PDB entry 7UX5 | X-ray diffraction, 3.35 A resolution | chains A and B

== Chain A ==
Protein: Programmed cell death 1 ligand 1
Organism: Homo sapiens
UniProtKB: Q9NZQ7 (PD1L1_HUMAN); numbering as in UniProt (aligned over 18-134)
Sequence (129 residues; row label = number of the first residue in the row):
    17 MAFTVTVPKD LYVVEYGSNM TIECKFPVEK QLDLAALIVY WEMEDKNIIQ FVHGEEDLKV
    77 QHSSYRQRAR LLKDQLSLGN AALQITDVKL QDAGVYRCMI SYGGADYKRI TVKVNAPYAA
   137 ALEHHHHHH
Unresolved in the structure: 17, 134-145
Disulfides: C40-C114
Sequence notes: initiating methionine (17); expression tag (135-145)
UniProt features mapped onto this chain:
  - glycosylation: N35 (N-linked (GlcNAc...) asparagine)

== Chain B ==
Protein: Helicon FP28136
Sequence (17 residues; row label = number of the first residue in the row):
     1 DPALWQCVFA ARYCYEE
Covalent attachments: N,N'-(1,4-phenylene)diacetamide (WHL) linked to C7, C14
Small-molecule neighbours: N,N'-(1,4-phenylene)diacetamide (WHL): Q6, A10, A11

== Chain A / chain B interface ==
Contacting residue pairs (27; chain A residue first):
  I54(A) with P2(B), hydrophobic
  Y56(A) with P2(B); W5(B), hydrophobic; Q6(B); F9(B), hydrophobic
  W57(A) with F9(B)
  E58(A) with R12(B), salt bridge
  E60(A) with R12(B)
  D61(A) with R12(B)
  K62(A) with R12(B)
  N63(A) with F9(B), hydrogen bond (side chain-backbone); R12(B), hydrogen bond; Y13(B)
  I65(A) with F9(B)
  Q66(A) with Q6(B); F9(B)
  K75(A) with Y13(B)
  V76(A) with Y13(B), hydrophobic
  H78(A) with E16(B), salt bridge
  R82(A) with E17(B), salt bridge
  R113(A) with W5(B)
  M115(A) with W5(B); F9(B), hydrophobic
  I116(A) with W5(B)
  S117(A) with P2(B)
  A121(A) with W5(B), hydrophobic
  D122(A) with W5(B)
Interface residues without a listed pair, chain A (22 interface residues in all): I64, Y123
Interface residues without a listed pair, chain B (9 interface residues in all): D1

== In short ==
22 residues of chain A face 9 of chain B across their interface, with 2 hydrogen bonds and 3 salt bridges.
Among the polar pairs are E58(A)-R12(B), H78(A)-E16(B) and R82(A)-E17(B). N,N'-(1,4-phenylene)diacetamide is
covalently linked to C14(B).
Chain A is Programmed cell death 1 ligand 1 (Homo sapiens) and chain B is Helicon FP28136; the structure,
Structure of PDL1 in complex with FP28136, a Helicon Polypeptide, was determined by X-ray diffraction,
deposited together with 7UWI, 7UWO, 7UXI, 7UXJ, 7UXK, 7UXM and 7 further entries.
